Entry 8EFK (electron microscopy, 3.00 A resolution); this record covers chains A and E.

== Chain A ==
Name: Lates calcarifer DNA polymerase theta
Organism: Lates calcarifer
Chain sequence (864 residues; numbered 1851 to 2714; the number before each row is that of its first residue):
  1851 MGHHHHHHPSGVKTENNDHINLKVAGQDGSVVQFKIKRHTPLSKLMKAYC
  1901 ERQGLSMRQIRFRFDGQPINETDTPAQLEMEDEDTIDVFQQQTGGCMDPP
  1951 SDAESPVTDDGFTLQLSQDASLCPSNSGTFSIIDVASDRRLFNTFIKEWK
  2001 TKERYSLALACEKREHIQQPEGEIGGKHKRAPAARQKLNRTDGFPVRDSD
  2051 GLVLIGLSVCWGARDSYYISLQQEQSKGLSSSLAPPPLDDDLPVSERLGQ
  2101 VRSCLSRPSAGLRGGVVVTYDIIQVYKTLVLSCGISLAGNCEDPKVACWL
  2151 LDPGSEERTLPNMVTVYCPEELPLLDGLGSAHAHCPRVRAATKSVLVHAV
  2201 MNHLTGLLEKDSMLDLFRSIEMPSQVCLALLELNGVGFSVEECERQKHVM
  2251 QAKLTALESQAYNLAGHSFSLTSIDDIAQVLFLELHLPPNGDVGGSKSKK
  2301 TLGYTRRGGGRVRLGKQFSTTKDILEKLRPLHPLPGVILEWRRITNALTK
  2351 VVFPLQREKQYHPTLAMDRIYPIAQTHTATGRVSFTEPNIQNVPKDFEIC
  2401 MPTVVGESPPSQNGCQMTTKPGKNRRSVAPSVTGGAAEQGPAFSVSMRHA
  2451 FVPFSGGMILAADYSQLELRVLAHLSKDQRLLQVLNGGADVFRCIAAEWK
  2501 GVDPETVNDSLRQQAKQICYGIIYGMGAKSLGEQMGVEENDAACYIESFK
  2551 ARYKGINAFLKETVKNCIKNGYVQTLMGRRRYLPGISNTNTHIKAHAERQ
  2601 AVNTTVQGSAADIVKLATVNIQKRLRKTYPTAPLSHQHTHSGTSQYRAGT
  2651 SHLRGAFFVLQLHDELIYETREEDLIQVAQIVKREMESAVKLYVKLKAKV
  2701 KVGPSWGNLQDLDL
Not modelled in the structure: 1851-1978, 2017-2047, 2074-2093, 2109-2113, 2289-2317, 2402-2441, 2640-2652
Ion coordination: Mg2+: Asp2463, Tyr2464, Asp2664 (together with 2',3'-dideoxyadenosine triphosphate)
Small-molecule neighbours: 2',3'-dideoxyadenosine triphosphate (DDS): Arg2382, Asp2463, Tyr2464, Gln2466, Leu2467, Glu2468, Phe2492, Arg2512, Lys2516, Gln2517, Tyr2520, Tyr2524, Asp2664, Lys2699
What the authors report for this chain:
  - binding site for the 24-nt DNA strand (chain E): Lys2322, Lys2395, Arg2448, Gly2527, Arg2581, His2596, Arg2599
  - binding site for 2',3'-dideoxyadenosine triphosphate: Arg2512, Tyr2520, Tyr2524
  - mutagenesis - K2299A/K2300A, K2299A/K2300A/R2306A/R2307A, R2306A/R2307A, K2395A, K2395A/R2448A, R2448A: decreased catalytic activity
  - mutagenesis - P2402DEL, K2420A/K2423A/R2425A/R2426A: unchanged catalytic activity on HP [3,9]
  - mutagenesis - R2448A: unchanged binding to HP [3,9]
  - mutagenesis - V2405DEL: decreased catalytic activity on HP [3,9]
  - mutagenesis - V2405DEL: unchanged catalytic activity
  - catalytic residues: Asp2463, Asp2664, Glu2665 (proposed by the authors, not directly observed)

== Chain E ==
Molecule: 24-nt DNA strand
Sequence (24 nucleotides; numbered -2 to 21; the number before each row is that of its first residue; numbers below 1 keep their minus sign (DT-2 is residue -2)):
    -2 TTTTTTTTGGCTTTTTTTTTGCCX
Not modelled in the structure: -2 to 1, 10-14
Modified residues: 2DA (2',3'-dideoxyadenosine-5'-monophosphate) at position 21
Small-molecule neighbours: 2',3'-dideoxyadenosine triphosphate (DDS): DT4, DT5, 2DA_21

== Chain A / chain E interface ==
Contacting residue pairs - 45 pairs, chain A then chain E:
  Thr2321(A) - DT17(E)  sugar contact
  Thr2321(A) - DG18(E)  phosphate contact
  Lys2322(A) - DG18(E)  hydrogen bond to the phosphate
  Lys2322(A) - DC19(E)  salt bridge to the phosphate
  Arg2343(A) - DC19(E)  salt bridge to the phosphate
  Gln2375(A) - DC8(E)  phosphate contact
  Thr2378(A) - DG7(E)  sugar contact
  Ala2379(A) - DG7(E)  hydrogen bond to the phosphate
  Thr2380(A) - DG6(E)  sugar contact
  Arg2382(A) - 2DA_21(E)  base contact
  Ser2384(A) - DG7(E)  sugar contact
  Glu2387(A) - DT9(E)  phosphate contact
  Gln2391(A) - DC20(E)  sugar contact
  Asn2392(A) - DG7(E)  hydrogen bond to the base
  Asn2392(A) - DC20(E)  base contact
  Val2393(A) - DC20(E)  phosphate contact
  Pro2394(A) - DC19(E)  phosphate contact
  Pro2394(A) - DC20(E)  phosphate contact
  Lys2395(A) - DC20(E)  salt bridge to the phosphate
  Lys2395(A) - 2DA_21(E)  salt bridge to the phosphate
  Arg2448(A) - DC20(E)  hydrogen bond to the phosphate
  Arg2448(A) - 2DA_21(E)  salt bridge to the phosphate
  Gln2517(A) - DT4(E)  base contact
  Tyr2520(A) - DT4(E)  base contact
  Gly2521(A) - DT4(E)  base contact
  Tyr2524(A) - DT4(E)  base contact
  Gly2525(A) - DT4(E)  phosphate contact
  Met2526(A) - DT4(E)  sugar contact
  Gly2527(A) - DT4(E)  hydrogen bond to the phosphate
  Ser2530(A) - DT4(E)  hydrogen bond to the phosphate
  Arg2581(A) - DG6(E)  salt bridge to the phosphate
  Asn2590(A) - DT2(E)  base contact
  His2592(A) - DT2(E)  sugar contact
  His2592(A) - DT3(E)  base contact
  Ala2595(A) - DT3(E)  base contact
  His2596(A) - DT5(E)  salt bridge to the phosphate
  Arg2599(A) - DT3(E)  hydrogen bond to the base
  Arg2599(A) - DT4(E)  hydrogen bond to the phosphate
  Arg2599(A) - DT5(E)  salt bridge to the phosphate
  Gln2600(A) - DG6(E)  hydrogen bond to the phosphate
  Asn2603(A) - DT5(E)  hydrogen bond to the phosphate
  Asn2603(A) - DG6(E)  sugar contact
  Gln2607(A) - DT5(E)  base contact
  Gln2607(A) - DG6(E)  hydrogen bond to the sugar
  Leu2662(A) - 2DA_21(E)  sugar contact
Also at the interface, not in a pair above, chain A (40 interface residues in all): Arg2342, Gln2534, Thr2591, His2663, Asp2664, Glu2665

== In short ==
The interface between chain A and chain E involves 40 residues on one side and 13 on the other; the contacts
include 11 hydrogen bonds and 8 salt bridges. Polar pairs include Asn2392(A)-DG7(E), Arg2599(A)-DT3(E) and
Gln2607(A)-DG6(E). From the paper: catalytic residues Asp2463(A), Asp2664(A) and Glu2665(A); K2299A/K2300A,
K2299A/K2300A/R2306A/R2307A and R2306A/R2307A of chain A, among others, reduce catalytic activity; 9
substitutions were tested in all.
Chain A is Lates calcarifer DNA polymerase theta (Lates calcarifer) and chain E is a 24-nt DNA strand; the
structure, Structure of Lates calcarifer DNA polymerase theta polymerase domain with hairpin DNA, was
determined by electron microscopy (same publication as 8EF9 and 8EFC).
